PDB entry 2IUP | X-ray diffraction, 1.80 A resolution | chains A and B of the 4 polymer chains in the assembly

== Chain A (and B) ==
Name: Aromatic amine dehydrogenase alpha subunit
From: Alcaligenes faecalis
Notes: EC 1.4.99.4; chain B of this document is another copy of the same molecule, construct and numbering; everything in this record applies to it too
Sequence (361 residues; row label = number of the first residue in the row):
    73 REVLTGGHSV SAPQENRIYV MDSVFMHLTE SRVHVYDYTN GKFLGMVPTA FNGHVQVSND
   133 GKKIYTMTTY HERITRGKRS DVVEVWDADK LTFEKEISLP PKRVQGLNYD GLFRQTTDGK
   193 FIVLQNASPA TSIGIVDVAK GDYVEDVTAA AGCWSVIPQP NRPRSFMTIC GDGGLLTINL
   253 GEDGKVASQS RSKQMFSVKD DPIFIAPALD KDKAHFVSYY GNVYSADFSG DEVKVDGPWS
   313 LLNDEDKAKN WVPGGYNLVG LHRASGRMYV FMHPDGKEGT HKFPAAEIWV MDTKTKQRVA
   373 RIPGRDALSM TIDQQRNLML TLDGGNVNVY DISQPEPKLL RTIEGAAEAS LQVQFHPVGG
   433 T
Not modelled in the structure: 433 (chain B: fully traced)
Cystine bridges: C225-C242

== Interface between chain A and chain B ==
Contacting residue pairs - 32 pairs, chain A then chain B:
  V96(A) - H99(B)
  M98(A) - E102(B)
  H99(A) - V96(B)
  H99(A) - E102(B)  salt bridge
  H99(A) - R104(B)
  H99(A) - E420(B)  salt bridge
  L100(A) - E102(B)  hydrogen bond (backbone-side chain)
  T101(A) - E102(B)  hydrogen bond
  E102(A) - M98(B)
  E102(A) - H99(B)  salt bridge
  E102(A) - L100(B)  hydrogen bond (side chain-backbone)
  E102(A) - T101(B)  hydrogen bond
  R104(A) - H99(B)
  P120(A) - T147(B)
  A122(A) - I146(B)  hydrophobic
  Y142(A) - R145(B)
  Y142(A) - I146(B)  hydrophobic
  R145(A) - Y142(B)
  R145(A) - S152(B)
  R145(A) - E168(B)  salt bridge
  I146(A) - A122(B)  hydrophobic
  I146(A) - Y142(B)  hydrophobic
  T147(A) - P120(B)
  R148(A) - E156(B)  salt bridge
  R148(A) - F165(B)
  R148(A) - E168(B)  salt bridge
  S152(A) - R145(B)
  E156(A) - R148(B)  salt bridge
  F165(A) - R148(B)
  E168(A) - R145(B)  salt bridge
  E168(A) - R148(B)  salt bridge
  E420(A) - H99(B)  salt bridge

== In short ==
Chain A and chain B each contribute 19 residues to their interface, with 4 hydrogen bonds and 10 salt bridges.
Among the polar pairs are H99(A)-E102(B), H99(A)-E420(B) and R145(A)-E168(B).
Both chains are Aromatic amine dehydrogenase alpha subunit (Alcaligenes faecalis). Entry 2IUP (Crystal
structure of dithionite-reduced aromatic amine dehydrogenase (aadh) from alcaligenes faecalis) was determined
by X-ray diffraction (same publication as 2HXC, 2IUQ, 2IUR and 2IUV).
